5OA1 - chains B and T of the 34 polymer chains in the assembly; structure by electron microscopy, 4.40 A resolution (low resolution: residue-level contacts below are approximate; hydrogen-bond / salt-bridge calls are withheld).

== Chain B ==
Molecule: DNA-directed RNA polymerase I subunit RPA135
From: Saccharomyces cerevisiae S288C
Notes: EC 2.7.7.6
Reference sequence: P22138 (RPA2_YEAST); numbering as in UniProt (aligned over 1-1203)
Sequence (1203 residues; numbered 1 to 1203; the number before each row is that of its first residue):
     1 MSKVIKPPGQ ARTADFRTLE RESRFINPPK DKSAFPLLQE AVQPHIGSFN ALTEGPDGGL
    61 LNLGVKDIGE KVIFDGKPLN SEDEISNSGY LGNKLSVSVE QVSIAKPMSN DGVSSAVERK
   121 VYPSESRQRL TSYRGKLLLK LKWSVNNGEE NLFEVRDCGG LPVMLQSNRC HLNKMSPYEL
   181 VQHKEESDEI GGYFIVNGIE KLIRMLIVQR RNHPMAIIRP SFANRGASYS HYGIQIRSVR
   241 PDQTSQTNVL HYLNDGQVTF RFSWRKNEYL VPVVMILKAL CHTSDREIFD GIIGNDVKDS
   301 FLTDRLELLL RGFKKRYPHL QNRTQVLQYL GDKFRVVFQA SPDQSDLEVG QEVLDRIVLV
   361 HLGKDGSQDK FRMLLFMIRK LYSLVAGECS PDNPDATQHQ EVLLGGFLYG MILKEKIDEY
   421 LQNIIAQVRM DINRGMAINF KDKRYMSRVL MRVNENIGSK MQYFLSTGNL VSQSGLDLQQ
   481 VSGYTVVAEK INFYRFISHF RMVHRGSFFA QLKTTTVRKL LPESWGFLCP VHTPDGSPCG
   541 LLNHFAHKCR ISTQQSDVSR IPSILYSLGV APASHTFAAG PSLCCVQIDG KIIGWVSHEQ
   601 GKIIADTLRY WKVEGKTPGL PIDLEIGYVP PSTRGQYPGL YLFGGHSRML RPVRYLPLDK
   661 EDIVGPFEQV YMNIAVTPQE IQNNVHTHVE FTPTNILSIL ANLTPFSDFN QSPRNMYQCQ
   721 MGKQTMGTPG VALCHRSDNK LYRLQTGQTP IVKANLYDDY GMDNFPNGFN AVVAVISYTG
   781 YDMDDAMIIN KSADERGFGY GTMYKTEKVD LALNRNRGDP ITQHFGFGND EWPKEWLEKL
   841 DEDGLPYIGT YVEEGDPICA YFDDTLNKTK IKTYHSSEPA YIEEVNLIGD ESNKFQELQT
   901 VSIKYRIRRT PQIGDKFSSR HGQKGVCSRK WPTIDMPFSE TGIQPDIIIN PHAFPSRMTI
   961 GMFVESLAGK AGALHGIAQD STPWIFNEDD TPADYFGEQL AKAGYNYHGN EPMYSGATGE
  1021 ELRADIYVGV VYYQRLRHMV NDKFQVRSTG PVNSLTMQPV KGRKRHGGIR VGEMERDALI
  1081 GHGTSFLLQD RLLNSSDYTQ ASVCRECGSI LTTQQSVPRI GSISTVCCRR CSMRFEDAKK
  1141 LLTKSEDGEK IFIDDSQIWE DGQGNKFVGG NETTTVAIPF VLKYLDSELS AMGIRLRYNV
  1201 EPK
Not modelled in the structure: 1-11, 109-118, 1141-1147
Swiss-Prot annotation at these positions:
  - zinc finger: Cys-1104 to Cys-1131 (C4-type)
  - modified residue: Ser-2 (N-acetylserine), Ser-81 (Phosphoserine), Ser-1156 (Phosphoserine)
Metal / ion sites: Zn2+: Cys-1104, Cys-1107, Cys-1128, Cys-1131
What the authors report for this chain:
  - conformationally variable residues (loop rearrangement): Asn-110 to Arg-119

== Chain T ==
Molecule: 70-nt DNA strand
Sequence (70 nucleotides; row label = number of the first residue in the row):
     1 GTCTTCAACT GCTTTCGCAT GAAGTACCTC CCAACTACTT TTCCTCACAC TTGTACTCCA
    61 TGACTAAACC
Not modelled in the structure: 26-34, 66-70

== Chain B / chain T interface ==
Contacting residue pairs (8; chain B residue first):
  Arg-817(B) with DC35(T); DT36(T); DA37(T)
  Gly-818(B) with DC38(T)
  Asn-893(B) with DC38(T); DT39(T)
  Phe-895(B) with DC38(T); DT39(T)
Interface residues without a listed pair, chain B (6 interface residues in all): Lys-894, Lys-1043
Interface residues without a listed pair, chain T (6 interface residues in all): DG24

== Overview ==
Chain B and chain T each contribute 6 residues to their interface. Cys-1104(B), Cys-1107(B), Cys-1128(B) and
Cys-1131(B) form the Zn2+ site. The paper reports conformational variability at Asn-110(B).
Here chain B is DNA-directed RNA polymerase I subunit RPA135 (Saccharomyces cerevisiae S288C) and chain T is a
70-nt DNA strand. Entry 5OA1 (RNA polymerase I pre-initiation complex) was determined by electron microscopy.
